4AAR - chains A and B of the 14 polymer chains in the assembly; structure by electron microscopy, 8.00 A resolution (low resolution: residue-level contacts below are approximate; hydrogen-bond / salt-bridge calls are withheld).

Chain A (and B):
Protein: 60 kDa chaperonin
Source organism: Escherichia coli
Notes: chain B of this document is another copy of the same molecule, construct and numbering; everything in this record applies to it too
UniProtKB: P0A6F5 (CH60_ECOLI); residues 1-548 here = UniProt positions 1-548
Chain sequence (548 residues; each row starts with the number of its first residue):
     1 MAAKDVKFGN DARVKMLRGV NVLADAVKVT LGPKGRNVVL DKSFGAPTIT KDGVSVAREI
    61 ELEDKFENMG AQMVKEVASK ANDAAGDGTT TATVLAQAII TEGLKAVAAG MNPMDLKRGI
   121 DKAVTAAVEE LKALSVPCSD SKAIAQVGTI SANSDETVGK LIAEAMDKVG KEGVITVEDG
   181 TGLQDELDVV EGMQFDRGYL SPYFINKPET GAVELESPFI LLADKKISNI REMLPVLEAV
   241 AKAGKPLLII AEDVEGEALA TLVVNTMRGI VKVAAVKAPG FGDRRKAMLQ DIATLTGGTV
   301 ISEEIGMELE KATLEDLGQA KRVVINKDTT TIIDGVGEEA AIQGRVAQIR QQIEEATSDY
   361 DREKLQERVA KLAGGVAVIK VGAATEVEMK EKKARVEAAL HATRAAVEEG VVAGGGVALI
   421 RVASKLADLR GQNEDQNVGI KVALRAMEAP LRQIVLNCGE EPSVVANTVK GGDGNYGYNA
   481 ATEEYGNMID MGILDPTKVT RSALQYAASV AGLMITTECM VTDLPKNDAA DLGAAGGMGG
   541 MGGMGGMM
Not modelled in the structure: 1, 526-548
Sequence notes: engineered mutation Ala398 (Asp in P0A6F5)
Metal / ion sites: Mg2+: Asp87 (together with ATP)
Ligand contacts: ATP: Leu31, Gly32, Pro33, Asp52, Gly53, Val54, Asn82, Asp87, Gly88, Thr89, Thr90, Thr91, Ile150, Gly414, Gly415, Gly416, Ile454, Tyr478, Asn479, Ala480, Ala481, Ile493, Asp495

Chain A / chain B interface:
Residue-residue contacts (38):
  Ala2(A) with Glu61(B)
  Ala3(A) with Glu61(B)
  Lys4(A) with Glu59(B); Glu61(B)
  Val6(A) with Ile60(B)
  Phe8(A) with Ala26(B); Val56(B); Ile60(B)
  Met69(A) with Asp41(B); Lys42(B); Ser43(B)
  Met73(A) with Pro47(B)
  Lys80(A) with Val387(B)
  Asn112(A) with Arg36(B)
  Pro113(A) with Arg36(B)
  Met114(A) with Arg36(B); Asn37(B)
  Glu255(A) with Lys245(B)
  Glu257(A) with Gly244(B); Ile270(B); Val271(B)
  Ala258(A) with Lys242(B); Ala243(B)
  Ser509(A) with Glu388(B)
  Leu513(A) with Val39(B); Ile49(B)
  Thr516(A) with Asn37(B); Val39(B)
  Thr517(A) with Val39(B)
  Glu518(A) with Arg36(B)
  Cys519(A) with Val39(B); Asp41(B)
  Met520(A) with Asp41(B)
  Val521(A) with Asp41(B); Lys42(B); Ser43(B); Glu59(B)
  Asp523(A) with Ser43(B)
Other interface residues (no listed pair), chain A (31 interface residues in all): Arg13, Val107, Gly110, Met111, Asn229, Thr261, Tyr506, Thr522
Other interface residues (no listed pair), chain B (29 interface residues in all): Gly35, Val38, Leu40, Gly45, Asn153, Ala241, Thr385, Glu386

In short:
31 residues of chain A and 29 residues of chain B are in contact. Ligands of chain A: ATP.
Chain A and chain B are both 60 kDa chaperonin (Escherichia coli); the structure, ATP-triggered molecular
mechanics of the chaperonin GroEL, was determined by electron microscopy, deposited together with 4AAQ, 4AAS,
4AAU, 4AB2 and 4AB3.
